5L0Q - chains E and F of the 6 polymer chains in the assembly; structure by X-ray diffraction, 2.76 A resolution.

== Chain E ==
Molecule: mAb 8C7 light chain
Organism: Homo sapiens
Chain sequence (214 residues; numbered 1 to 214; the number before each row is that of its first residue):
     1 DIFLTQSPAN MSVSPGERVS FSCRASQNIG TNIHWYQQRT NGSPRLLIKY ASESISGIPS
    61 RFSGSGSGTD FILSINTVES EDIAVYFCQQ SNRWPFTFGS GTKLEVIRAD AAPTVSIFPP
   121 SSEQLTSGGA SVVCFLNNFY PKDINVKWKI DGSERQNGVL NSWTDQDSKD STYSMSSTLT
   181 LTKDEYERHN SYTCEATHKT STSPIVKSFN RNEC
Disordered / not traced: 213-214
Disulfides: Cys23-Cys88, Cys134-Cys194

== Chain F ==
Molecule: mAb 8C7 heavy chain
Organism: Homo sapiens
Chain sequence (222 residues; numbered 1 to 222; the number before each row is that of its first residue):
     1 QVQLEESGAE LARPGSSVKL SCKASGYTFT NYWLQWVKQR TGQGLEWIGA IYPRDGDAKY
    61 SQKFKDKASL TVNESSSTAY MHLSALASED SAVYYCARAN YGLYYAMDRW GQGTSVTVSS
   121 AKTTPPSVYP LAPGSAAQTN SMVTLGCLVK GYFPEPVTVT WNSGSLSSGV HTFPAVLQSD
   181 LYTLSSSVTV PSSPWPSETV TCNVAHPASS TKVDKKIVPR DC
Disordered / not traced: 134-140, 222
Disulfides: Cys22-Cys96, Cys147-Cys202
Covalent attachments: N-acetylglucosamine (NAG) linked to Asn73

== Chain E / chain F interface ==
Contacting residue pairs (80; chain E residue first):
  Asn32(E) with Tyr104(F)
  His34(E) with Tyr104(F), hydrogen bond (side chain-backbone); Tyr105(F); Ala106(F), hydrogen bond (side chain-backbone)
  Tyr36(E) with Ala106(F); Met107(F), hydrogen bond (side chain-backbone); Trp110(F)
  Gln38(E) with Gln39(F), hydrogen bond; Tyr95(F), hydrogen bond
  Gly42(E) with Tyr95(F), hydrogen bond (backbone-side chain)
  Ser43(E) with Tyr95(F); Gly111(F), hydrogen bond (side chain-backbone); Gln112(F)
  Pro44(E) with Tyr95(F); Trp110(F)
  Leu46(E) with Ala106(F), hydrophobic; Met107(F)
  Lys49(E) with Tyr101(F)
  Tyr50(E) with Tyr101(F), hydrogen bond (side chain-backbone); Gly102(F), hydrogen bond (side chain-backbone); Leu103(F), hydrogen bond (side chain-backbone); Tyr104(F), hydrogen bond (side chain-backbone)
  Phe87(E) with Leu45(F), hydrophobic
  Gln89(E) with Met107(F)
  Ser91(E) with Tyr104(F); Tyr105(F), hydrogen bond (side chain-backbone)
  Asn92(E) with Tyr104(F)
  Trp94(E) with Lys59(F); Tyr60(F)
  Pro95(E) with Trp47(F), hydrophobic; Ser61(F)
  Phe96(E) with Gln35(F); Trp47(F); Tyr105(F); Met107(F), hydrophobic
  Phe98(E) with Leu45(F), hydrophobic; Met107(F), hydrophobic
  Ser116(E) with Thr144(F), hydrogen bond
  Phe118(E) with Leu131(F); Ala132(F); Pro133(F); Thr144(F)
  Pro119(E) with Ala132(F)
  Pro120(E) with Arg220(F), hydrogen bond (backbone-side chain)
  Ser121(E) with Tyr129(F); Pro130(F); Arg220(F)
  Ser122(E) with Arg220(F), hydrogen bond
  Glu123(E) with Tyr129(F); Pro130(F); Lys215(F), salt bridge
  Gln124(E) with Tyr129(F)
  Leu125(E) with Arg220(F)
  Ser131(E) with Leu148(F)
  Val133(E) with Leu131(F), hydrophobic
  Phe135(E) with Leu131(F), hydrophobic; Leu145(F); Phe173(F), hydrophobic; Ser186(F); Ser187(F)
  Asn137(E) with His171(F); Phe173(F); Ser187(F), hydrogen bond
  Asn138(E) with His171(F), hydrogen bond
  Leu160(E) with Val176(F), hydrophobic; Gln178(F)
  Asn161(E) with Val176(F)
  Ser162(E) with Phe173(F); Pro174(F), hydrogen bond (side chain-backbone); Val176(F)
  Trp163(E) with Pro174(F)
  Thr164(E) with Phe173(F)
  Lys169(E) with Ser168(F); Gly169(F)
  Ser174(E) with His171(F), hydrogen bond; Phe173(F)
  Met175(E) with Phe173(F)
  Ser176(E) with Phe173(F); Ser185(F)
  Thr180(E) with Lys150(F)
Interface residues without a listed pair, chain E (48 interface residues in all): Ile55, Ile117, Ser127, Asp167, Thr178, Asn212
Interface residues without a listed pair, chain F (43 interface residues in all): Glu46, Asp108, Thr183, Asp221

== In short ==
Chain E and chain F form an interface of 48 and 43 residues respectively; the contacts include 19 hydrogen
bonds and 1 salt bridge. Among the polar pairs are Glu123(E)-Lys215(F), His34(E)-Tyr104(F) and
His34(E)-Ala106(F). Covalently linked N-acetylglucosamine: at Asn73(F).
Here chain E is mAb 8C7 light chain and chain F is mAb 8C7 heavy chain, both from Homo sapiens. Entry 5L0Q
(Crystal structure of the complex between ADAM10 D+C domain and a conformation specific mAb 8C7) was
determined by X-ray diffraction.
